5Z5V - chain A; structure by X-ray diffraction, 1.66 A resolution.

Chain A:
Protein: Bromodomain-containing protein 4
Organism: Homo sapiens
Notes: fragment: BD1 domain
UniProt: O60885 (BRD4_HUMAN); numbering as in UniProt (aligned over 44-167)
Amino-acid sequence (125 residues; each row starts with the number of its first residue):
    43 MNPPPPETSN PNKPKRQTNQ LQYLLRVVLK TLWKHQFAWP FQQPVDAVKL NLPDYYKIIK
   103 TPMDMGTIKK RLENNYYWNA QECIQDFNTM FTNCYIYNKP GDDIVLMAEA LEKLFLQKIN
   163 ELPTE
Not modelled in the structure: 167
Differences from the reference sequence: initiating methionine (43)
Residues lining bound ligands: 96X (N-{8-hydroxy-4-[(1H-imidazol-1-yl)methyl]quinolin-2-yl}acetamide): Trp81, Pro82, Phe83, Val87, Leu92, Leu94, Tyr97, Cys136, Tyr139, Asn140, Ile146, Met149
Curated features (UniProtKB/Swiss-Prot):
  - site: Asn140 (Acetylated histone binding)
  - cross-link: Lys99 (Glycyl lysine isopeptide (Lys-Gly) (interchain with G-Cter in SUMO2))
  - natural variant: Asp145 (D145G: Found in a patient with a neurodevelopmental syndrome; uncertain significance)
  - mutagenesis: Asn140 (N140A: Abolishes binding to acetylated histones)
From the paper describing this entry:
  - binding site for 96X: Trp81, Pro82, Phe83, Val87, Leu92, Leu94, Tyr97, Ile146

In short:
Chain A binds compound 96X. UniProt lists one mutagenesis site. From the paper: a binding site for 96X at
Trp81, Pro82 and Phe83 among others.
Chain A is Bromodomain-containing protein 4 (Homo sapiens); the structure, The first bromodomain of BRD4 with
compound BDF-1253, was determined by X-ray diffraction (same publication as 5Z5T and 5Z5U).
